Entry 8JTL (X-ray diffraction, 1.78 A resolution); this record covers chains A and C of the 4 polymer chains in the assembly.

# Chain A
Protein: 26S proteasome non-ATPase regulatory subunit 4 homolog
Organism: Arabidopsis thaliana
UniProtKB: P55034 (PSMD4_ARATH); residues 1-192 here correspond to UniProt positions 2-193 (UniProt number = residue number + 1)
Chain sequence (194 residues; numbered -1 to 192; the number before each row is that of its first residue; numbers below 1 keep their minus sign (Gly-1 is residue -1)):
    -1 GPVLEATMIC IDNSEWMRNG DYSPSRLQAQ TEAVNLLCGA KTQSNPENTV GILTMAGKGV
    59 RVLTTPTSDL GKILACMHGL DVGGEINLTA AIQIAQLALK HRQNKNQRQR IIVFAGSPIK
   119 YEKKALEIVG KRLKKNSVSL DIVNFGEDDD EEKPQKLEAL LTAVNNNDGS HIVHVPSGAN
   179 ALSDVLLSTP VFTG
Unresolved in the structure: -1
Sequence notes: expression tag (-1 to 0)

# Chain C
Protein: Sequence-variable mosaic (SVM) signal sequence domain-containing protein
Organism: Onion yellows phytoplasma (strain OY-M)
UniProtKB: Q6YQ57 (Q6YQ57_ONYPE); residues 1-103 here correspond to UniProt positions 33-135 (UniProt number = residue number + 32)
Chain sequence (105 residues; numbered -1 to 103; the number before each row is that of its first residue; numbers below 1 keep their minus sign (Gly-1 is residue -1)):
    -1 GPAPHEERVG DMRIVNITFS DINSIKNFQP FSQYFDFTLT GPRYNGNIAQ FAMIWKIKNP
    59 PHNLLGVFFD NNTRDDEDDK YTLEELKQMG NGAKNMYIFW QYEQK
Unresolved in the structure: -1
Sequence notes: expression tag (-1 to 0)

# Interface between chain A and chain C
Contacting residue pairs (46; chain A residue first):
  Pro22(A) - Ser18(C)
  Pro22(A) - Tyr100(C)  hydrophobic
  Pro22(A) - Gln102(C)
  Gln26(A) - Thr16(C)  hydrogen bond (side chain-backbone)
  Gln26(A) - Phe17(C)
  Gln26(A) - Ser18(C)
  Gln26(A) - Tyr100(C)
  Glu30(A) - Thr16(C)
  Glu30(A) - Phe17(C)
  Glu30(A) - Ser18(C)  hydrogen bond (side chain-backbone)
  Glu30(A) - Ser22(C)
  Asn33(A) - Ile15(C)
  Asn33(A) - Phe26(C)
  Leu34(A) - Phe17(C)  hydrophobic
  Leu34(A) - Ser22(C)
  Leu34(A) - Asn25(C)
  Leu34(A) - Phe26(C)  hydrophobic
  Gly37(A) - Gln27(C)
  Ala38(A) - Gln27(C)
  Gln41(A) - Gln27(C)
  Gln41(A) - Pro28(C)
  Lys56(A) - Pro0(C)
  Arg59(A) - Pro0(C)
  Arg59(A) - Ala1(C)  hydrogen bond (side chain-backbone)
  Arg59(A) - Pro2(C)
  Asp67(A) - Arg11(C)  salt bridge
  Leu68(A) - Pro28(C)
  Leu68(A) - Phe29(C)  hydrophobic
  Leu68(A) - Tyr95(C)
  Gly69(A) - Arg11(C)
  Gly69(A) - Val13(C)
  Gly69(A) - Asn93(C)
  Gly69(A) - Tyr95(C)  hydrogen bond (backbone-side chain)
  Lys70(A) - Arg11(C)
  Leu72(A) - Val13(C)  hydrophobic
  Leu72(A) - Ile15(C)  hydrophobic
  Leu72(A) - Phe26(C)  hydrophobic
  Leu72(A) - Phe29(C)  hydrophobic
  Leu72(A) - Tyr95(C)  hydrophobic
  Ala73(A) - Arg11(C)
  Ala73(A) - Val13(C)
  His76(A) - His3(C)
  His76(A) - Asn14(C)
  Asp79(A) - Pro0(C)
  Asp182(A) - Asn25(C)
  Leu185(A) - Asn25(C)
Interface residues without a listed pair, chain A (22 interface residues in all): Ser21, Ser181
From the paper, about this interface:
  - pairs named by the authors: Gln26(A)-Thr16(C) (hydrogen bond), Glu30(A)-Ser18(C) (hydrogen bond), Asp67(A)-Arg11(C) (hydrogen bond)
  - interface residues, chain A: Gln26(A), Glu30(A)
  - interface residues, chain C: Arg11(C), Val13(C), Ile15(C), Thr16(C), Phe17(C), Ser18(C), Phe29(C), Asn93(C), Tyr95(C), Tyr100(C), Gln102(C)
  - hot spots on chain C (mutagenesis) - V13R, F29A: decreased binding to 26S proteasome non-ATPase regulatory subunit 4 homolog (chain A)

# Overview
Chain A and chain C form an interface of 22 and 21 residues respectively; the contacts include 4 hydrogen
bonds and 1 salt bridge. Polar contacts include Asp67(A)-Arg11(C), Gln26(A)-Thr16(C) and Glu30(A)-Ser18(C).
The paper describes hydrogen bonds between Gln26(A) and Thr16(C), Glu30(A) and Ser18(C) and Asp67(A) and
Arg11(C). The paper reports that V13R and F29A of chain C reduce binding to 26S proteasome non-ATPase
regulatory subunit 4 homolog (chain A); interface residues Gln26(A), Glu30(A) and Arg11(C) among others.
Chain A is 26S proteasome non-ATPase regulatory subunit 4 homolog (Arabidopsis thaliana) and chain C is
Sequence-variable mosaic (SVM) signal sequence domain-containing protein (Onion yellows phytoplasma (strain
OY-M)); the structure, Structure of OY phytoplasma SAP05 binding with AtRpn10, was determined by X-ray
diffraction together with 8JTK from the same study.
